Entry 6V1G (electron microscopy, 2.98 A resolution); this record covers chains S and T of the 120 polymer chains in the assembly.

== Chain S (and T) ==
Name: Capsid protein VP1
Source organism: Adeno-associated virus
Notes: chain T of this document is another copy of the same molecule, construct and numbering; everything in this record applies to it too
UniProt: Q6JC62 (Q6JC62_9VIRU); residue numbers follow UniProt; this construct covers 219-738
Sequence (520 residues; row label = number of the first residue in the row):
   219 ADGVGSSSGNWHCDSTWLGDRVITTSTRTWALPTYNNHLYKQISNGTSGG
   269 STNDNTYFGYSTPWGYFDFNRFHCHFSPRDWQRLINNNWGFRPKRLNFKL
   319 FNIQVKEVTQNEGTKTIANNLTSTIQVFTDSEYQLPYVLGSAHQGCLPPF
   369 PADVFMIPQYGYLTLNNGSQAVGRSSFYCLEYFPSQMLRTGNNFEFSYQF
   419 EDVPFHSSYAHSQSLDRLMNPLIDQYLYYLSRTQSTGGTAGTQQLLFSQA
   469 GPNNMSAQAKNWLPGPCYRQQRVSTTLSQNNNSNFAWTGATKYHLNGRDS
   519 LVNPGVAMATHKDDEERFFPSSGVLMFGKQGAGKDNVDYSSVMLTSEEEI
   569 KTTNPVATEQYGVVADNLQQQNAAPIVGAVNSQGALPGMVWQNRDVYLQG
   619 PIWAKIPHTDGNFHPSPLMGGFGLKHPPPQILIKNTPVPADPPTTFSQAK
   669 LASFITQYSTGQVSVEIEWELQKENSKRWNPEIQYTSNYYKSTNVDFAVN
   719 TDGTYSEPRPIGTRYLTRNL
Differences from the reference sequence: conflict Leu365 (Pro in Q6JC62), Leu406 (Arg in Q6JC62), Asp720 (Glu in Q6JC62)
Reported in the primary citation:
  - binding site for the 2-nt DNA strand: Pro422, His632, Pro633
  - specificity-determining residues: Ser269, Ala468, Asn472, Ala475 (proposed by the authors, not directly observed)

== Interface between chain S and chain T ==
Contacting residue pairs - 68 pairs, chain S then chain T:
  Asp232(S) with Lys695(T), salt bridge
  Ser295(S) with Trp697(T)
  Pro296(S) with Trp697(T); Pro699(T), hydrophobic
  Arg297(S) with Glu692(T), salt bridge; Arg696(T); Trp697(T), hydrogen bond (backbone-backbone); Asn698(T); Glu700(T); Gln702(T)
  Gln300(S) with Pro699(T); Glu700(T), hydrogen bond (side chain-backbone); Gln702(T)
  Arg301(S) with Glu692(T), salt bridge; Ser694(T), hydrogen bond (side chain-backbone)
  Asn304(S) with Gln702(T)
  Asn305(S) with Asn305(T), hydrogen bond
  Pro367(S) with Trp697(T)
  Pro369(S) with Trp697(T)
  Asp532(S) with Lys709(T), salt bridge
  Glu566(S) with Tyr707(T)
  Glu692(S) with Arg297(T), salt bridge; Arg301(T), salt bridge
  Ser694(S) with Arg301(T), hydrogen bond (backbone-side chain)
  Lys695(S) with Asp232(T), salt bridge
  Arg696(S) with Arg297(T)
  Trp697(S) with Ser295(T); Pro296(T); Arg297(T), hydrogen bond (backbone-backbone); Pro367(T); Pro369(T); Phe715(T), hydrogen bond (side chain-backbone); Tyr723(T), hydrogen bond
  Asn698(S) with Arg297(T); Val713(T); Asp714(T)
  Pro699(S) with Pro296(T), hydrophobic; Gln300(T); Ser705(T); Phe715(T)
  Glu700(S) with Arg297(T); Gln300(T), hydrogen bond (backbone-side chain); Ser705(T), hydrogen bond (backbone-side chain)
  Ile701(S) with Thr704(T); Ser705(T); Tyr707(T), hydrophobic
  Gln702(S) with Arg297(T); Gln300(T); Asn304(T); Gln702(T); Tyr703(T); Thr704(T), hydrogen bond (backbone-side chain)
  Tyr703(S) with Pro699(T), hydrophobic; Gln702(T)
  Thr704(S) with Ile701(T); Gln702(T), hydrogen bond (side chain-backbone); Thr704(T)
  Ser705(S) with Pro699(T); Glu700(T), hydrogen bond (side chain-backbone); Ile701(T)
  Tyr707(S) with Glu566(T); Ile701(T), hydrophobic
  Lys709(S) with Asp532(T), salt bridge
  Val713(S) with Asn698(T)
  Asp714(S) with Asn698(T)
  Phe715(S) with Trp697(T), hydrogen bond (backbone-side chain); Pro699(T)
  Tyr723(S) with Trp697(T), hydrogen bond
Other interface residues (no listed pair), chain S (35 interface residues in all): Cys231, Ser233, Phe368, Leu734
Other interface residues (no listed pair), chain T (35 interface residues in all): Cys231, Ser233, Phe368, Leu734

== Overview ==
Chain S and chain T each contribute 35 residues to their interface; the contacts include 15 hydrogen bonds and
8 salt bridges. Polar pairs include Asp232(S)-Lys695(T), Arg297(S)-Glu692(T) and Arg301(S)-Glu692(T). From the
paper: a binding site for the 2-nt DNA strand at Pro422(S), His632(S) and Pro633(S); specificity determinants
Ser269(S), Ala468(S) and Asn472(S) among others.
Chain S and chain T are both Capsid protein VP1 (Adeno-associated virus); the structure, Genome-containing
AAVrh.10, was determined by electron microscopy, deposited together with 6O9R, 6V10, 6V12, 6V1T and 6V1Z.
